Entry 7Y64 (electron microscopy, 2.90 A resolution); this record covers chains B and C of the 6 polymer chains in the assembly.

Chain B:
Name: Guanine nucleotide-binding protein G(I)/G(S)/G(T) subunit beta-1
Organism: Homo sapiens
Reference sequence: P62873 (GBB1_HUMAN); residue numbers follow UniProt; this construct covers 2-340
Amino-acid sequence (356 residues; numbered -15 to 340; the number before each row is that of its first residue; numbers below 1 keep their minus sign (Met-15 is residue -15)):
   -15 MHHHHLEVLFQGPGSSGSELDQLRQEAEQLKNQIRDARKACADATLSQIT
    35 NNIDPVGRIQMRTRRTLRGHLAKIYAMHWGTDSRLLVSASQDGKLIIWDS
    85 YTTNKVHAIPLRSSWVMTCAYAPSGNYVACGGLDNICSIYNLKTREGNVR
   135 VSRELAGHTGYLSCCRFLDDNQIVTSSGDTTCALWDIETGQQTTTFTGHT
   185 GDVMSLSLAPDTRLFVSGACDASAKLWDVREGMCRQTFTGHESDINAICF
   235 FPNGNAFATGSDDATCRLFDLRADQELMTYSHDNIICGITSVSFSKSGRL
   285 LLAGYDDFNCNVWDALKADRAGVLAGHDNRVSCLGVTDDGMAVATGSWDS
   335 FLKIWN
Disordered / not traced: -15 to 0
Sequence notes: initiating methionine (-15); expression tag (-14 to 1)
Curated features (UniProtKB/Swiss-Prot):
  - modified residue: Ser2 (N-acetylserine), His266 (Phosphohistidine)
  - natural variant: Leu30 (L30F: In MRD42; uncertain significance), Arg52 (R52G: In MRD42), Gly64 (G64V: In MRD42), Asp76 (D76E: In MRD42; D76G: In MRD42), Gly77 (G77S: In MRD42), Lys78 (K78R: In MRD42), Ile80 (I80N: In MRD42; I80T: In MRD42), His91 (H91R: In MRD42; uncertain significance), Ala92 (A92T: In MRD42), Pro94 (P94S: In MRD42), Leu95 (L95P: In MRD42), Arg96 (R96L: In MRD42), 5 further natural variant entries in UniProt

Chain C:
Name: Guanine nucleotide-binding protein G(I)/G(S)/G(O) subunit gamma-2
Organism: Homo sapiens
Reference sequence: P59768 (GBG2_HUMAN); residues 1-71 here = UniProt positions 1-71
Amino-acid sequence (71 residues; each row starts with the number of its first residue):
     1 MASNNTASIAQARKLVEQLKMEANIDRIKVSKAAADLMAYCEAHAKEDPL
    51 LTPVPASENPFREKKFFCAIL
Disordered / not traced: 1-6, 64-71
Curated features (UniProtKB/Swiss-Prot):
  - modified residue: Ala2 (N-acetylalanine), Cys68 (Cysteine methyl ester)
  - lipidation: Cys68 (S-geranylgeranyl cysteine)

Chain B / chain C interface:
Pairs across the interface (67):
  Leu7(B) - Ala12(C)  hydrophobic
  Ala11(B) - Leu15(C)  hydrophobic
  Ala11(B) - Leu19(C)
  Leu14(B) - Leu19(C)  hydrophobic
  Leu14(B) - Lys20(C)
  Ile18(B) - Ala23(C)  hydrophobic
  Ala21(B) - Arg27(C)
  Ala24(B) - Lys29(C)
  Cys25(B) - Ile28(C)
  Cys25(B) - Lys29(C)
  Cys25(B) - Val30(C)
  Asp27(B) - Lys29(C)
  Asp27(B) - Val30(C)
  Asp27(B) - Ser31(C)
  Ala28(B) - Val30(C)
  Leu30(B) - Ala34(C)  hydrophobic
  Ile33(B) - Met38(C)  hydrophobic
  Val40(B) - Leu51(C)  hydrophobic
  Ile43(B) - Leu51(C)
  Arg48(B) - Phe61(C)
  Arg49(B) - Pro60(C)  hydrogen bond (side chain-backbone)
  Arg49(B) - Phe61(C)
  Arg49(B) - Arg62(C)
  Arg49(B) - Glu63(C)  salt bridge
  Ser84(B) - Phe61(C)
  Tyr85(B) - Pro60(C)
  Tyr85(B) - Phe61(C)  hydrophobic
  Met217(B) - Met21(C)  hydrophobic
  Cys218(B) - Gln18(C)  hydrogen bond (backbone-side chain)
  Cys218(B) - Glu22(C)
  Arg219(B) - Glu22(C)
  Gln220(B) - Ile25(C)
  Thr221(B) - Glu22(C)  hydrogen bond
  Phe235(B) - Leu37(C)  hydrophobic
  Phe235(B) - Tyr40(C)  hydrophobic
  Phe235(B) - Cys41(C)  hydrophobic
  Pro236(B) - Tyr40(C)
  Asp254(B) - Ala33(C)
  Arg256(B) - Asp26(C)
  Arg256(B) - Arg27(C)
  Arg256(B) - Ile28(C)
  Arg256(B) - Asp36(C)  salt bridge
  Ala257(B) - Ile28(C)
  Asp258(B) - Ile25(C)
  Asp258(B) - Arg27(C)  salt bridge
  Gln259(B) - Val30(C)
  Leu261(B) - Val30(C)  hydrophobic
  Leu261(B) - Leu37(C)  hydrophobic
  Ser279(B) - Asp48(C)
  Lys280(B) - Glu47(C)
  Lys280(B) - Asp48(C)
  Ser281(B) - Tyr40(C)
  Ser281(B) - Cys41(C)
  Ser281(B) - His44(C)
  Ser281(B) - Asp48(C)  hydrogen bond
  Gly282(B) - Cys41(C)  hydrogen bond (backbone-side chain)
  Leu284(B) - Leu51(C)  hydrophobic
  Asp323(B) - Pro49(C)
  Gly324(B) - Pro49(C)
  Gly324(B) - Leu50(C)
  Met325(B) - Leu50(C)
  Met325(B) - Pro60(C)
  Met325(B) - Phe61(C)  hydrophobic
  Ala326(B) - Phe61(C)  hydrophobic
  Val327(B) - Leu50(C)  hydrophobic
  Asn340(B) - Leu50(C)
  Asn340(B) - Asn59(C)  hydrogen bond
Interface residues without a listed pair, chain B (52 interface residues in all): Leu4, Glu10, Lys15, Arg22, Ala26, Met45, Asn237, Leu252, Arg283, Leu300, Ile338
Interface residues without a listed pair, chain C (36 interface residues in all): Ser8, Val16, Ala45

In short:
52 residues of chain B and 36 residues of chain C are in contact; the contacts include 6 hydrogen bonds and 3
salt bridges. Polar contacts include Arg49(B)-Glu63(C), Arg256(B)-Asp36(C) and Asp258(B)-Arg27(C).
Here chain B is Guanine nucleotide-binding protein G(I)/G(S)/G(T) subunit beta-1 and chain C is Guanine
nucleotide-binding protein G(I)/G(S)/G(O) subunit gamma-2, both from Homo sapiens. Entry 7Y64 (Cryo-EM
structure of C5a-bound C5aR1 in complex with Gi protein) was determined by electron microscopy, deposited
together with 7Y65, 7Y66 and 7Y67.
